6Z9S - chains U and V of the 15 polymer chains in the assembly; structure by electron microscopy, 4.40 A resolution (low resolution: residue-level contacts below are approximate; hydrogen-bond / salt-bridge calls are withheld).

[Chain U (and V)]
Protein: DNA-directed RNA polymerase subunit alpha
Organism: Escherichia coli
Notes: EC 2.7.7.6; chain V of this document is another copy of the same molecule, construct and numbering; everything in this record applies to it too
UniProt: P0A7Z4 (RPOA_ECOLI); numbering as in UniProt (aligned over 1-329)
Sequence (329 residues; row label = number of the first residue in the row):
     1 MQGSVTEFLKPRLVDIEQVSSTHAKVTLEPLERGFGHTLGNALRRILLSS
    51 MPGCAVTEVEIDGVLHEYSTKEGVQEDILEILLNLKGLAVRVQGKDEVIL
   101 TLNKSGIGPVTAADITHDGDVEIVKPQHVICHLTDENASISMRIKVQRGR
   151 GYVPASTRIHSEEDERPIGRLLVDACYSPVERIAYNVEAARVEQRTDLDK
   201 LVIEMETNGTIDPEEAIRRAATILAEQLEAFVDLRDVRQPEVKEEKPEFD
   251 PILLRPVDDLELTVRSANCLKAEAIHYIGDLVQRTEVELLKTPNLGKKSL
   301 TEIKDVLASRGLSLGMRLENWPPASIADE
Unresolved in the structure: 1-3, 239-329 (chain V: 1-4, 326-329)
Swiss-Prot annotation at these positions:
  - region: Glu162 to Glu165 (Required for interaction with Crp at class II promoters)
  - modified residue: Arg265 (ADP-ribosylarginine), Lys297 (N6-acetyllysine), Lys298 (N6-acetyllysine)

[How chain U and chain V interact]
Pairs across the interface (77; chain U residue first):
  Ser4(U) - Arg150(V)
  Val5(U) - Arg150(V)
  Thr6(U) - Arg148(V)
  Thr6(U) - Arg150(V)
  Glu7(U) - Glu226(V)
  Phe8(U) - Arg150(V)
  Phe8(U) - Ile223(V)
  Phe8(U) - Gln227(V)
  Leu9(U) - Gln227(V)
  Lys10(U) - Glu226(V)
  Lys10(U) - Gln227(V)
  Pro11(U) - Gln227(V)
  Pro11(U) - Ala230(V)
  Pro11(U) - Phe231(V)
  Arg12(U) - Phe231(V)
  Leu13(U) - Phe231(V)
  Leu31(U) - Gln227(V)
  Arg33(U) - Ser50(V)
  Phe35(U) - Ser50(V)
  Phe35(U) - Gln227(V)
  Thr38(U) - Ala42(V)
  Thr38(U) - Arg45(V)
  Asn41(U) - Asn41(V)
  Ala42(U) - Thr38(V)
  Arg45(U) - Gly34(V)
  Arg45(U) - His37(V)
  Arg45(U) - Thr38(V)
  Ile46(U) - Phe35(V)
  Ser49(U) - Phe35(V)
  Ser50(U) - Phe8(V)
  Thr101(U) - Glu261(V)
  Asn103(U) - Glu261(V)
  Thr116(U) - Arg255(V)
  His117(U) - Arg255(V)
  Asp118(U) - Arg255(V)
  Gly149(U) - Thr6(V)
  Arg150(U) - Val5(V)
  Arg150(U) - Thr6(V)
  Arg150(U) - Glu7(V)
  Arg150(U) - Phe8(V)
  Arg150(U) - Glu32(V)
  Arg218(U) - Ala230(V)
  Arg218(U) - Phe231(V)
  Arg218(U) - Val232(V)
  Arg218(U) - Asp233(V)
  Arg218(U) - Leu234(V)
  Arg219(U) - Thr6(V)
  Ala221(U) - Phe231(V)
  Thr222(U) - Phe231(V)
  Thr222(U) - Val232(V)
  Thr222(U) - Asp233(V)
  Ile223(U) - Phe8(V)
  Ile223(U) - Phe35(V)
  Leu224(U) - Leu39(V)
  Leu224(U) - Leu228(V)
  Ala225(U) - Val232(V)
  Glu226(U) - Lys10(V)
  Gln227(U) - Phe8(V)
  Gln227(U) - Leu9(V)
  Gln227(U) - Phe35(V)
  Leu228(U) - Ala221(V)
  Leu228(U) - Leu224(V)
  Leu228(U) - Ala225(V)
  Glu229(U) - Lys10(V)
  Ala230(U) - Pro11(V)
  Phe231(U) - Leu28(V)
  Phe231(U) - Leu43(V)
  Phe231(U) - Ile217(V)
  Val232(U) - Arg218(V)
  Val232(U) - Ala221(V)
  Asp233(U) - Arg218(V)
  Leu234(U) - Arg218(V)
  Arg235(U) - Leu13(V)
  Arg235(U) - Arg218(V)
  Val237(U) - Leu13(V)
  Arg238(U) - Leu13(V)
  Arg238(U) - Val14(V)
Other interface residues (no listed pair), chain U (52 interface residues in all): Leu28, Gly34, Leu39, Pro52, Tyr152, Asp236
Other interface residues (no listed pair), chain V (48 interface residues in all): Val26, Arg33, Ile46, Ser49, Pro52, Asp96, Glu214, Thr222, Glu229

[Overview]
The interface between chain U and chain V involves 52 residues on one side and 48 on the other.
Chain U and chain V are both DNA-directed RNA polymerase subunit alpha (Escherichia coli); the structure,
Transcription termination intermediate complex 4, was determined by electron microscopy together with 6Z9P,
6Z9Q, 6Z9R, 6Z9T, 7ADB, 7ADC, 7ADD and 7ADE from the same study.
